PDB entry 3S16 | X-ray diffraction, 3.24 A resolution | chains A and I of the 12 polymer chains in the assembly

# Chain A
Protein: DNA-directed RNA polymerase II subunit RPB1
Source organism: Saccharomyces cerevisiae
Notes: EC 2.7.7.6
UniProtKB: P04050 (RPB1_YEAST); numbering as in UniProt (aligned over 1-1733)
Chain sequence (1733 residues; row label = number of the first residue in the row):
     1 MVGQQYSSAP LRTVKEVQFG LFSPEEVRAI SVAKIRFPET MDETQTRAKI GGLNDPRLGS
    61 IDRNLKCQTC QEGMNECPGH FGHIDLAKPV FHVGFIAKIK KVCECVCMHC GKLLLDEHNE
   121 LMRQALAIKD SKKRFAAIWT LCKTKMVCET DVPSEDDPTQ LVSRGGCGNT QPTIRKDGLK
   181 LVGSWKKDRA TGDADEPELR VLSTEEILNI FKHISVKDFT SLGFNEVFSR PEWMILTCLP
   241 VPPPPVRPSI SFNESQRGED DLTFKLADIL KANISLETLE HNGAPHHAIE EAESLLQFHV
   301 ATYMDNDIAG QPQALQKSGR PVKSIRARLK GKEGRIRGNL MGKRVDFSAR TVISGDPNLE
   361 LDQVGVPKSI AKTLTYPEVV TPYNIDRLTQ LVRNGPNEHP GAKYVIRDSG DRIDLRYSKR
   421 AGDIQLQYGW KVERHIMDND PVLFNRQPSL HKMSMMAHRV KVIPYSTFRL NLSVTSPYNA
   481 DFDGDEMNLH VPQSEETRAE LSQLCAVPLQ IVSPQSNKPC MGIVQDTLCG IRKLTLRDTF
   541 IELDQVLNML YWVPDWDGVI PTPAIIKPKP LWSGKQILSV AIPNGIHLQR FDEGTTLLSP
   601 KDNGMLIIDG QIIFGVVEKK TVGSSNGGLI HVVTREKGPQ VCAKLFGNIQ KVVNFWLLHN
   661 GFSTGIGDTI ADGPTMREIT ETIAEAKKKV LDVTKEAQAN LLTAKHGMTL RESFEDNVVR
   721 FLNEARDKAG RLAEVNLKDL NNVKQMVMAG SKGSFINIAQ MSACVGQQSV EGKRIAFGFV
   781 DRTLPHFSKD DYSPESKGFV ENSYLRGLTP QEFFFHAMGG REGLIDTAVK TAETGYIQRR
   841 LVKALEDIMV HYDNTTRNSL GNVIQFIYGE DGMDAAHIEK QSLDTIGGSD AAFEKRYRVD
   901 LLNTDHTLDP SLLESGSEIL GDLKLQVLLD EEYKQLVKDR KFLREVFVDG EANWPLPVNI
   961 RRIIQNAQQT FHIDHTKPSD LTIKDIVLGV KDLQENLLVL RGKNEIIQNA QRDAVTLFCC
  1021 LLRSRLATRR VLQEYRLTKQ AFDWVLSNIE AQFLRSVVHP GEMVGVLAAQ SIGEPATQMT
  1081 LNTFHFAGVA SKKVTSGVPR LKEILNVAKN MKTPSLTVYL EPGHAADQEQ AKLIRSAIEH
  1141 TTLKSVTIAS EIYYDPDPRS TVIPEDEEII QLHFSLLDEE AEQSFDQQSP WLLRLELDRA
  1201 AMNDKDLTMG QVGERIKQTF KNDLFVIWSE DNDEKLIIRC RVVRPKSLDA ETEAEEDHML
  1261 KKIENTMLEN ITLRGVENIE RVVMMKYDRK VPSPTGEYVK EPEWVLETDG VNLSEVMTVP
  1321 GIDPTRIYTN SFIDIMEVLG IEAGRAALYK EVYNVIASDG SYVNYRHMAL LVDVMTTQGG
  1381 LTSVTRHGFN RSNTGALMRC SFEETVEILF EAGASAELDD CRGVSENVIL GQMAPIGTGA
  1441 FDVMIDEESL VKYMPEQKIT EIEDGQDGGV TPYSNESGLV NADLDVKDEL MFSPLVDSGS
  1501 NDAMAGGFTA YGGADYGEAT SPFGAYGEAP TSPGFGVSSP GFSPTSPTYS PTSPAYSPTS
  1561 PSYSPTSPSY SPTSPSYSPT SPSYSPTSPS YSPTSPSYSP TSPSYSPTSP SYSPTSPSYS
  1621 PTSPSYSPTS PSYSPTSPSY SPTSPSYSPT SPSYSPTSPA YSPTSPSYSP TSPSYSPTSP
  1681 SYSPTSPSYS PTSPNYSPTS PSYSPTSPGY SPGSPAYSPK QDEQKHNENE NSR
Disordered / not traced: 1-2, 155-160, 187-198, 1177-1186, 1244-1253, 1446-1733
Ion coordination: Zn2+ site 1: C67, C70, C77, H80; Zn2+ site 2: C107, C110, C148, C167; Mg2+: D481, D483, D485 (shared with 1 residue of chain R)
Curated features (UniProtKB/Swiss-Prot):
  - region: P248 to D260 (Lid loop), N306 to K323 (Rudder loop), P810 to E822 (Bridging helix)
  - binding site (Zn(2+)): C67, C70, C77, H80, C107, C110, C148, C167
  - binding site (Mg(2+)): D481, D483, D485
  - modified residue: T1471 (Phosphothreonine)
  - cross-link (Glycyl lysine isopeptide (Lys-Gly)): K695 (interchain with G-Cter in ubiquitin), K1246 (interchain with G-Cter in ubiquitin), K1350 (interchain with G-Cter in ubiquitin)
  - natural variant: S1653 to P1659 (deletion: In strain: A364A)
  - mutagenesis: K1246 (K1246R: Impairs ubiquitination during transcription stress)

# Chain I
Protein: DNA-directed RNA polymerase II subunit RPB9
Source organism: Saccharomyces cerevisiae
UniProtKB: P27999 (RPB9_YEAST); residue numbers follow UniProt; this construct covers 1-122
Chain sequence (122 residues; each row starts with the number of its first residue):
     1 MTTFRFCRDC NNMLYPREDK ENNRLLFECR TCSYVEEAGS PLVYRHELIT NIGETAGVVQ
    61 DIGSDPTLPR SDRECPKCHS RENVFFQSQQ RRKDTSMVLF FVCLSCSHIF TSDQKNKRTQ
   121 FS
Disordered / not traced: 1, 121-122
Ion coordination: Zn2+ site 1: C7, C10, C29, C32; Zn2+ site 2: C75, C78, C103, C106
Curated features (UniProtKB/Swiss-Prot):
  - zinc finger: C7 to C32 (C4-type), S71 to T111 (TFIIS-type)
  - binding site (Zn(2+)): C7, C10, C29, C32, C75, C78, C103, C106
  - modified residue: S40 (Phosphoserine)

# Interface between chain A and chain I
Residue-residue contacts (63):
  A697(A) - M97(I)
  Q698(A) - M97(I)
  Q698(A) - V98(I)
  Q698(A) - L99(I)
  Q698(A) - S112(I)  hydrogen bond (backbone-side chain)
  A699(A) - S112(I)
  A699(A) - D113(I)
  A699(A) - Q114(I)  hydrogen bond (backbone-backbone)
  N700(A) - V98(I)
  N700(A) - D113(I)  hydrogen bond
  N700(A) - K115(I)  hydrogen bond (backbone-side chain)
  L701(A) - Q114(I)
  L701(A) - K115(I)
  T703(A) - K115(I)
  T709(A) - K93(I)
  T709(A) - D94(I)
  L710(A) - M97(I)
  R711(A) - Q87(I)  hydrogen bond
  R711(A) - K93(I)
  R711(A) - T95(I)  hydrogen bond (side chain-backbone)
  R711(A) - S96(I)  hydrogen bond (side chain-backbone)
  R711(A) - M97(I)
  F714(A) - M97(I)  hydrophobic
  D781(A) - R91(I)  salt bridge
  R782(A) - T67(I)
  S788(A) - T67(I)
  S788(A) - P69(I)
  K789(A) - D65(I)  salt bridge
  K789(A) - T67(I)  hydrogen bond (backbone-backbone)
  K789(A) - P69(I)
  D790(A) - F86(I)
  D790(A) - Q87(I)  hydrogen bond (side chain-backbone)
  D790(A) - R91(I)  salt bridge
  Y792(A) - Q87(I)
  K1144(A) - L48(I)
  T1147(A) - L48(I)
  T1147(A) - I49(I)
  I1148(A) - E47(I)
  I1148(A) - L48(I)  hydrogen bond (backbone-backbone)
  I1148(A) - I49(I)  hydrogen bond (backbone-backbone)
  A1149(A) - R45(I)
  A1149(A) - E47(I)
  S1150(A) - R45(I)
  S1150(A) - H46(I)  hydrogen bond (backbone-backbone)
  E1151(A) - L42(I)
  E1151(A) - Y44(I)
  E1151(A) - R45(I)  salt bridge
  I1152(A) - L42(I)
  I1152(A) - V43(I)  hydrogen bond (backbone-backbone)
  I1152(A) - Y44(I)  hydrogen bond (backbone-backbone)
  Y1153(A) - P41(I)
  Y1153(A) - L42(I)
  Y1154(A) - E18(I)  hydrogen bond
  Y1154(A) - N23(I)  hydrogen bond (side chain-backbone)
  Y1154(A) - R24(I)
  Y1154(A) - L25(I)  hydrophobic
  Y1154(A) - P41(I)  hydrogen bond (backbone-backbone)
  P1156(A) - N23(I)
  V1162(A) - P41(I)  hydrophobic
  P1190(A) - E18(I)
  W1191(A) - L25(I)  hydrophobic
  W1191(A) - V43(I)  hydrophobic
  E1264(A) - H46(I)
Also at the interface, not in a pair above, chain A (34 interface residues in all): D1198, D1257, K1261, L1268
Also at the interface, not in a pair above, chain I (32 interface residues in all): L68, Q89

# Overview
34 residues of chain A face 32 of chain I across their interface, with 17 hydrogen bonds and 4 salt bridges.
Among the polar pairs are D781(A)-R91(I), K789(A)-D65(I) and D790(A)-R91(I).
Here chain A is DNA-directed RNA polymerase II subunit RPB1 and chain I is DNA-directed RNA polymerase II
subunit RPB9, both from Saccharomyces cerevisiae. Entry 3S16 (RNA Polymerase II Initiation Complex with an
8-nt RNA) was determined by X-ray diffraction together with 3RZD, 3RZO, 3S14, 3S15, 3S17, 3S1M and 5 further
entries from the same study.
